5N10 - chains A and B of the 5 polymer chains in the assembly; structure by X-ray diffraction, 1.60 A resolution.

# Chain A
Protein: 14-3-3 protein beta/alpha
Organism: Homo sapiens
UniProt: P31946 (1433B_HUMAN); residue numbers follow UniProt; this construct covers 1-246
Amino-acid sequence (246 residues; row label = number of the first residue in the row):
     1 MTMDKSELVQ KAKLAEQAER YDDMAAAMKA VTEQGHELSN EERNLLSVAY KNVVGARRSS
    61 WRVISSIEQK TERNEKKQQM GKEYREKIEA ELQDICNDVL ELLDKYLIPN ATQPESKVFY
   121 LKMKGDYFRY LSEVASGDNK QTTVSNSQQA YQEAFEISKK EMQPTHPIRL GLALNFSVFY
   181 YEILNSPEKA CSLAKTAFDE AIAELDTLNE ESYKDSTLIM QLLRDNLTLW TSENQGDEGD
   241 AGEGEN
Not modelled in the structure: 1-2, 234-246
Small-molecule neighbours: C8L (Cucurbit[8]uril): Leu229, Ser232, Glu233
Curated features (UniProtKB/Swiss-Prot):
  - site (Interaction with phosphoserine on interacting protein): Arg58, Arg129
  - modified residue: Met1 (N-acetylmethionine), Thr2 (N-acetylthreonine), Lys5 (N6-acetyllysine), Lys51 (N6-acetyllysine), Ser60 (Phosphoserine), Lys70 (N6-acetyllysine), Tyr84 (3'-nitrotyrosine), Tyr106 (3'-nitrotyrosine), Lys117 (N6-acetyllysine), Ser186 (Phosphoserine), Ser232 (Phosphoserine)
  - cross-link: Lys51 (Glycyl lysine isopeptide (Lys-Gly) (interchain with G-Cter in SUMO2))
  - natural variant: Val99 (V99I: Found in a renal cell carcinoma sample)
Reported in the primary citation:
  - binding site for C8L: Leu229, Trp230, Ser232, Glu233

# Chain B
Protein: 14-3-3 protein beta/alpha
Organism: Homo sapiens
UniProt: P31946 (1433B_HUMAN); residue numbers follow UniProt; this construct covers 1-246
Amino-acid sequence (249 residues; numbered -2 to 246; the number before each row is that of its first residue; numbers below 1 keep their minus sign (Gln-2 is residue -2)):
    -2 QGSMTMDKSE LVQKAKLAEQ AERYDDMAAA MKAVTEQGHE LSNEERNLLS VAYKNVVGAR
    58 RSSWRVISSI EQKTERNEKK QQMGKEYREK IEAELQDICN DVLELLDKYL IPNATQPESK
   118 VFYLKMKGDY FRYLSEVASG DNKQTTVSNS QQAYQEAFEI SKKEMQPTHP IRLGLALNFS
   178 VFYYEILNSP EKACSLAKTA FDEAIAELDT LNEESYKDST LIMQLLRDNL TLWTSENQGD
   238 EGDAGEGEN
Not modelled in the structure: 234-246
Construct notes: expression tag (-2 to 0)
Curated features (UniProtKB/Swiss-Prot):
  - site (Interaction with phosphoserine on interacting protein): Arg58, Arg129
  - modified residue: Met1 (N-acetylmethionine), Thr2 (N-acetylthreonine), Lys5 (N6-acetyllysine), Lys51 (N6-acetyllysine), Ser60 (Phosphoserine), Lys70 (N6-acetyllysine), Tyr84 (3'-nitrotyrosine), Tyr106 (3'-nitrotyrosine), Lys117 (N6-acetyllysine), Ser186 (Phosphoserine), Ser232 (Phosphoserine)
  - cross-link: Lys51 (Glycyl lysine isopeptide (Lys-Gly) (interchain with G-Cter in SUMO2))
  - natural variant: Val99 (V99I: Found in a renal cell carcinoma sample)

# How chain A and chain B interact
Pairs across the interface - 43 pairs, chain A then chain B:
  Asp4(A) with Lys76(B), salt bridge
  Glu7(A) with Lys76(B), salt bridge; Met80(B)
  Gln10(A) with Lys77(B); Met80(B)
  Lys11(A) with Met80(B), hydrogen bond (backbone-side chain); Tyr84(B)
  Leu14(A) with Ile64(B); Ile67(B), hydrophobic; Met80(B), hydrophobic
  Ala15(A) with Tyr84(B)
  Gln17(A) with Val63(B); Ile67(B)
  Ala18(A) with Ser60(B), hydrogen bond (backbone-side chain); Val63(B); Ile64(B), hydrophobic
  Arg20(A) with Ser60(B); Tyr84(B), hydrogen bond; Lys87(B); Glu91(B), salt bridge
  Asp23(A) with Tyr84(B), hydrogen bond; Lys87(B)
  Ser60(A) with Ala18(B), hydrogen bond (side chain-backbone); Arg20(B)
  Val63(A) with Gln17(B)
  Ile64(A) with Leu14(B); Ala18(B), hydrophobic
  Ile67(A) with Leu14(B), hydrophobic; Gln17(B)
  Met80(A) with Met3(B), hydrophobic; Glu7(B); Gln10(B); Lys11(B), hydrogen bond (side chain-backbone); Leu14(B), hydrophobic
  Glu83(A) with Gln-2(B)
  Tyr84(A) with Lys11(B); Leu14(B), hydrophobic; Ala15(B); Arg20(B), hydrogen bond; Asp23(B), hydrogen bond
  Lys87(A) with Arg20(B); Asp23(B)
  Glu91(A) with Arg20(B), salt bridge
Other interface residues (no listed pair), chain A (24 interface residues in all): Ser6, Arg57, Lys77, Gly81, Ile88
Other interface residues (no listed pair), chain B (24 interface residues in all): Arg57, Gly81, Ile88

# Overview
Chain A and chain B each contribute 24 residues to their interface, with 8 hydrogen bonds and 4 salt bridges.
Polar contacts include Asp4(A)-Lys76(B), Glu7(A)-Lys76(B) and Arg20(A)-Glu91(B). Bound to chain A: compound
C8L. The paper reports a binding site for C8L at Leu229(A), Trp230(A) and Ser232(A) among others.
Here chain A is 14-3-3 protein beta/alpha and chain B is 14-3-3 protein beta/alpha, both from Homo sapiens.
Entry 5N10 (Cucurbit[8]uril and 14-3-3 based binary bivalent supramolecular-protein assembly platform) was
determined by X-ray diffraction.
